4FZG - chains Q and R of the 32 polymer chains in the assembly; structure by X-ray diffraction, 3.00 A resolution.

# Chain Q
Molecule: Proteasome component PRE6
From: Saccharomyces cerevisiae
Notes: EC 3.4.25.1
UniProtKB: P40303 (PSA7_YEAST); residues 1-241 here correspond to UniProt positions 3-243 (UniProt number = residue number + 2)
Chain sequence (241 residues; each row starts with the number of its first residue):
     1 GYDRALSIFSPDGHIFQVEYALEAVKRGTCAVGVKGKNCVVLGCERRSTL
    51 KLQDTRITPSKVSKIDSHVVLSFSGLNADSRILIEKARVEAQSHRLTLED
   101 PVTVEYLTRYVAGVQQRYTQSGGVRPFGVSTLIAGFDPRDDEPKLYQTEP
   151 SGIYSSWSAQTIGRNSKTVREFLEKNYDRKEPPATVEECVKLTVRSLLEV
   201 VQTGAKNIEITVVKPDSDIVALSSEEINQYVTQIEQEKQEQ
UniProt features mapped onto this chain:
  - modified residue: T58 (Phosphothreonine)

# Chain R
Molecule: Proteasome component PUP2
From: Saccharomyces cerevisiae
Notes: EC 3.4.25.1
UniProtKB: P32379 (PSA5_YEAST); residues 1-242 here correspond to UniProt positions 9-250 (UniProt number = residue number + 8)
Chain sequence (242 residues; row label = number of the first residue in the row):
     1 DRGVSTFSPEGRLFQVEYSLEAIKLGSTAIGIATKEGVVLGVEKRATSPL
    51 LESDSIEKIVEIDRHIGCAMSGLTADARSMIEHARTAAVTHNLYYDEDIN
   101 VESLTQSVCDLALRFGEGASGEERLMSRPFGVALLIAGHDADDGYQLFHA
   151 EPSGTFYRYNAKAIGSGSEGAQAELLNEWHSSLTLKEAELLVLKILKQVM
   201 EEKLDENNAQLSCITKQDGFKIYDNEKTAELIKELKEKEAAE

# How chain Q and chain R interact
Pairs across the interface (60; chain Q residue first):
  D3(Q) - E117(R)
  R4(Q) - E117(R)
  A5(Q) - V4(R)  hydrophobic
  A5(Q) - E117(R)  hydrogen bond (backbone-side chain)
  A5(Q) - S127(R)
  S7(Q) - S127(R)
  S7(Q) - R128(R)
  I8(Q) - V4(R)  hydrophobic
  I8(Q) - Q15(R)
  I8(Q) - S127(R)
  F9(Q) - Q15(R)
  F9(Q) - Y18(R)  hydrophobic
  F9(Q) - S19(R)
  F9(Q) - A22(R)  hydrophobic
  F9(Q) - L73(R)  hydrophobic
  F9(Q) - R128(R)
  F9(Q) - P129(R)
  F9(Q) - G131(R)
  S10(Q) - Y18(R)
  P11(Q) - Y18(R)  hydrophobic
  P11(Q) - E21(R)
  G13(Q) - Y18(R)
  G13(Q) - A22(R)
  H14(Q) - L25(R)
  I15(Q) - L73(R)  hydrophobic
  I15(Q) - R128(R)
  K35(Q) - E52(R)  salt bridge
  Q116(Q) - A75(R)
  Q116(Q) - D76(R)
  T119(Q) - R128(R)  hydrogen bond
  Q120(Q) - M126(R)
  Q120(Q) - S127(R)  hydrogen bond (backbone-backbone)
  Q120(Q) - R128(R)
  Q120(Q) - F130(R)
  S121(Q) - S127(R)  hydrogen bond (backbone-side chain)
  G122(Q) - S127(R)
  S151(Q) - A75(R)
  G152(Q) - A75(R)
  I153(Q) - A75(R)  hydrophobic
  S155(Q) - L51(R)
  S155(Q) - S55(R)
  S156(Q) - L51(R)
  S156(Q) - E52(R)  hydrogen bond (backbone-backbone)
  S156(Q) - S55(R)  hydrogen bond (backbone-side chain)
  W157(Q) - S48(R)
  W157(Q) - L50(R)
  W157(Q) - L51(R)
  W157(Q) - E52(R)
  S158(Q) - L50(R)  hydrogen bond (backbone-backbone)
  S158(Q) - E52(R)
  A159(Q) - L50(R)
  R170(Q) - S48(R)
  L173(Q) - L50(R)  hydrophobic
  E174(Q) - S48(R)  hydrogen bond
  E174(Q) - P49(R)
  E174(Q) - L50(R)
  R179(Q) - P49(R)  hydrogen bond (side chain-backbone)
  R179(Q) - L50(R)  hydrogen bond (side chain-backbone)
  R179(Q) - L51(R)  hydrogen bond (side chain-backbone)
  R179(Q) - E52(R)
Other interface residues (no listed pair), chain Q (31 interface residues in all): D12, Y177
Other interface residues (no listed pair), chain R (27 interface residues in all): D1, T47, S53, T74

# In short
31 residues of chain Q face 27 of chain R across their interface; the contacts include 11 hydrogen bonds and 1
salt bridge. Polar pairs include K35(Q)-E52(R), A5(Q)-E117(R) and T119(Q)-R128(R).
Here chain Q is Proteasome component PRE6 and chain R is Proteasome component PUP2, both from Saccharomyces
cerevisiae. Entry 4FZG (20S yeast proteasome in complex with glidobactin) was determined by X-ray diffraction,
deposited together with 4FZC.
